4KW6 - chains A and B of the 5 polymer chains in the assembly; structure by X-ray diffraction, 3.00 A resolution.

== Chain A (and B) ==
Protein: Peroxiredoxin-1
Organism: Ancylostoma ceylanicum
Notes: EC 1.11.1.15; chain B of this document is another copy of the same molecule, construct and numbering; everything in this record applies to it too
UniProt: J7HJM3 (J7HJM3_9BILA); residues 1-171 here = UniProt positions 1-171
Sequence (179 residues; each row starts with the number of its first residue; numbers below 1 keep their minus sign (Met-7 is residue -7)):
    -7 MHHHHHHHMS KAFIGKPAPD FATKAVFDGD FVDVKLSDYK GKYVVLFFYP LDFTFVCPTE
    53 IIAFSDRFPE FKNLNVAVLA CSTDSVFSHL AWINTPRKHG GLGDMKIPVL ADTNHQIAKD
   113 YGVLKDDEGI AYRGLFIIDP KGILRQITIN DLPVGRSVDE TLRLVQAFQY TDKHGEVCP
Unresolved in the structure: -7 to -1 (chain B: -7 to -1, 171)
Construct notes: expression tag (-7 to 0)
Covalently attached groups: 2,3-bis(bromomethyl)quinoxaline 1,4-dioxide (QDO) linked to Cys170
Reported in the primary citation:
  - binding site for 2,3-bis(bromomethyl)quinoxaline 1,4-dioxide: Cys49, Cys170
  - mutagenesis - C49A/C170A: abolished binding to conoidin A
  - mutagenesis - C49A/C170A: abolished binding to 2,3-bis(bromomethyl)quinoxaline 1,4-dioxide

== Chain A / chain B interface ==
Contacting residue pairs (51; chain A residue first):
  Ile6(A) - Tyr124(B)
  Ile6(A) - Ile141(B)  hydrophobic
  Ile6(A) - Asp143(B)
  Phe47(A) - Cys170(B)
  Val48(A) - Glu168(B)
  Cys49(A) - Cys170(B)
  Tyr124(A) - Ile6(B)  hydrogen bond (side chain-backbone)
  Arg137(A) - Asn142(B)
  Arg137(A) - Asp143(B)  salt bridge
  Gln138(A) - Thr140(B)
  Gln138(A) - Ile141(B)  hydrogen bond (side chain-backbone)
  Gln138(A) - Asn142(B)  hydrogen bond
  Ile139(A) - Ile139(B)
  Ile139(A) - Thr140(B)
  Ile139(A) - Ile141(B)  hydrogen bond (backbone-backbone)
  Thr140(A) - Gln138(B)
  Thr140(A) - Ile139(B)
  Ile141(A) - Ile6(B)  hydrophobic
  Ile141(A) - Gln138(B)  hydrogen bond (backbone-side chain)
  Ile141(A) - Ile139(B)  hydrogen bond (backbone-backbone)
  Asn142(A) - Arg137(B)
  Asn142(A) - Gln138(B)  hydrogen bond
  Asn142(A) - Leu156(B)
  Asp143(A) - Ile6(B)
  Asp143(A) - Arg137(B)  salt bridge
  Asp143(A) - Phe160(B)
  Pro145(A) - Thr163(B)
  Val146(A) - Leu156(B)  hydrophobic
  Val146(A) - Ala159(B)
  Val146(A) - Phe160(B)  hydrophobic
  Val146(A) - Thr163(B)
  Gly147(A) - Arg155(B)  hydrogen bond (backbone-side chain)
  Arg148(A) - Arg155(B)
  Ser149(A) - Glu152(B)
  Ser149(A) - Arg155(B)
  Glu152(A) - Ser149(B)
  Glu152(A) - Glu152(B)
  Arg155(A) - Gly147(B)  hydrogen bond (side chain-backbone)
  Arg155(A) - Arg148(B)
  Arg155(A) - Ser149(B)
  Leu156(A) - Asn142(B)
  Leu156(A) - Val146(B)  hydrophobic
  Ala159(A) - Val146(B)  hydrophobic
  Phe160(A) - Asp143(B)
  Phe160(A) - Val146(B)  hydrophobic
  Thr163(A) - Pro145(B)
  Val169(A) - Val48(B)
  Cys170(A) - Cys49(B)  hydrophobic
  Pro171(A) - Val48(B)
  Pro171(A) - Cys49(B)  hydrogen bond (backbone-side chain)
  Pro171(A) - Thr51(B)
Other interface residues (no listed pair), chain B (26 interface residues in all): Phe47

== In short ==
Chain A and chain B each contribute 26 residues to their interface; the contacts include 10 hydrogen bonds and
2 salt bridges. Polar contacts include Arg137(A)-Asp143(B), Tyr124(A)-Ile6(B) and Gln138(A)-Ile141(B).
Covalently linked 2,3-bis(bromomethyl)quinoxaline 1,4-dioxide: at Cys170(A). From the paper: a binding site
for 2,3-bis(bromomethyl)quinoxaline 1,4-dioxide at Cys49(A) and Cys170(A); C49A/C170A of chain A abolish
binding to conoidin A.
Both chains are Peroxiredoxin-1 (Ancylostoma ceylanicum). Entry 4KW6 (Crystal structure of Peroxiredoxin-1
(C-terminal truncation mutant) from the human hookworm Ancylostoma ceylanicum bound to conoidin ...) was
determined by X-ray diffraction, deposited together with 4FH8.
